PDB entry 8GZG | electron microscopy, 3.13 A resolution | chains D and 1 of the 10 polymer chains in the assembly

# Chain D
Name: DNA-directed RNA polymerase subunit gamma
From: Synechocystis sp. PCC 6803
Notes: EC 2.7.7.6
UniProt: P74177 (RPOC1_SYNY3); residues 1-626 here = UniProt positions 1-626
Amino-acid sequence (626 residues; numbered 1 to 626; the number before each row is that of its first residue):
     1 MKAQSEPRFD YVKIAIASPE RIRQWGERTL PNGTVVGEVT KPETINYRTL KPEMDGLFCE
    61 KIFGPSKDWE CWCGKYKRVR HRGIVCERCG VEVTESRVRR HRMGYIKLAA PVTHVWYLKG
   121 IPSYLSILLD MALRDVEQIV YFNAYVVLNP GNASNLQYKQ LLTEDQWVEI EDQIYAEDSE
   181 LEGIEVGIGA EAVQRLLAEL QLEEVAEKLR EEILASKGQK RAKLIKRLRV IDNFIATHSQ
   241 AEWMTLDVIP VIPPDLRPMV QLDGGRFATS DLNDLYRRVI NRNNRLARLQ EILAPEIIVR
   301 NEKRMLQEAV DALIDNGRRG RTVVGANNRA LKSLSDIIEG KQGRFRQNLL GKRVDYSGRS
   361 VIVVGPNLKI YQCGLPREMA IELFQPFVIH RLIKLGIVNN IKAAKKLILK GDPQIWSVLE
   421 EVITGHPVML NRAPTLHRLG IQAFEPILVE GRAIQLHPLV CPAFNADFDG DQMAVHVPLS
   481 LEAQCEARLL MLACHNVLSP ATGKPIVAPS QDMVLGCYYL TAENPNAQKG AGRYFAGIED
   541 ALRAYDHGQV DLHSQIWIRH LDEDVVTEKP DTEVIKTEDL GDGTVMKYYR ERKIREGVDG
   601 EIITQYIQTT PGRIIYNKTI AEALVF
Disordered / not traced: 1-6, 175-179, 598-601
UniProt features mapped onto this chain:
  - binding site (Zn(2+)): Cys71, Cys73, Cys86, Cys89
  - binding site (Mg(2+)): Asp467, Asp469, Asp471
Ion coordination: Zn2+: Cys71, Cys73, Cys86; Mg2+: Asp471 (shared with 1 residue of chain 3)

# Chain 1
Molecule: Nontemplate strand DNA
Sequence (67 nucleotides; numbered 1 to 67; the number before each row is that of its first residue):
     1 GCTTGACAAG GCCCGTCCGT TATGGTATAA TGGGAGCTGT CACGGATGCA GGTGGCTGGT
    61 TCTCGCG
Disordered / not traced: 51-67

# How chain D and chain 1 interact
Pairs across the interface - 4 pairs, chain D then chain 1:
  Tyr47(D) - DT21(1)  hydrogen bond to the phosphate
  Arg48(D) - DT20(1)  salt bridge to the phosphate
  Pro122(D) - DA46(1)  phosphate contact
  Leu133(D) - DT47(1)  phosphate contact
Other interface residues (no listed pair), chain D (6 interface residues in all): Ile121, Lys226

# Summary
6 residues of chain D face 4 of chain 1 across their interface; the contacts include 1 hydrogen bond and 1
salt bridge. Among the polar pairs are Tyr47(D)-DT21(1) and Arg48(D)-DT20(1). From UniProt: 4 Zn2+-binding
residues and 3 Mg2+-binding residues on chain D.
Here chain D is DNA-directed RNA polymerase subunit gamma (Synechocystis sp. PCC 6803) and chain 1 is
Nontemplate strand DNA. Entry 8GZG (Cryo-EM structure of Synechocystis sp. PCC 6803 RPitc) was determined by
electron microscopy, deposited together with 8GZH and 8H02.
